Entry 9LRE (electron microscopy, 2.84 A resolution); this record covers chains A and E of the 5 polymer chains in the assembly.

# Chain A
Molecule: Guanine nucleotide-binding protein G(i) subunit alpha-1
From: Homo sapiens
Reference sequence: P63096 (GNAI1_HUMAN); residues 1-354 here = UniProt positions 1-354
Chain sequence (354 residues; each row starts with the number of its first residue):
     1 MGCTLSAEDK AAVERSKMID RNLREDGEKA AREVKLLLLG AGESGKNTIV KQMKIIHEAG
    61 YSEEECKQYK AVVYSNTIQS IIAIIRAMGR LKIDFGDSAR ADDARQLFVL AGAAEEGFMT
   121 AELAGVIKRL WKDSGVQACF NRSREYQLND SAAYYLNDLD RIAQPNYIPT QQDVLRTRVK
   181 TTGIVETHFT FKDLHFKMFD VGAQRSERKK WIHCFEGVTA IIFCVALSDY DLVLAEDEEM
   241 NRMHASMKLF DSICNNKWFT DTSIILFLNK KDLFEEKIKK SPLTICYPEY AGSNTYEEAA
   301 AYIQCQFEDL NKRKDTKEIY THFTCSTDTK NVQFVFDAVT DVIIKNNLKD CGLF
Not modelled in the structure: 1-10, 41-43, 57-182, 234-239
Construct notes: engineered mutation Asn47 (Ser in P63096), Ala203 (Gly in P63096), Ala245 (Glu in P63096), Ser326 (Ala in P63096)
Swiss-Prot annotation at these positions:
  - region: Lys35 to Lys46, Thr48 (G1 motif), Asp173 to Thr181 (G2 motif), Phe196 to Gly202, Gln204, Arg205 (G3 motif), Ile265 to Asp272 (G4 motif), Thr324, Cys325, Thr327 to Thr329 (G5 motif)
  - binding site (GTP): Glu43 to Lys46, Thr48, Ser151, Leu175 to Thr181, Asp200 to Gly202, Gln204, Asn269 to Asp272
  - binding site (Mg(2+)): Thr181
  - modified residue: Arg178 (ADP-ribosylarginine), Gln204 (Deamidated glutamine), Cys351 (ADP-ribosylcysteine)
  - lipidation: Gly2 (N-myristoyl glycine), Cys3 (S-palmitoyl cysteine)

# Chain E
Molecule: scFv16
From: Mus musculus
Notes: antibody fragment or engineered binder
Chain sequence (260 residues; numbered 1 to 248 plus 14 insertion-coded residues; 2 numbers in that range are skipped by the numbering (no residue carries them; nothing is unmodelled there); the number before each row is that of its first residue; a row labelled like 121A-121N holds insertion residues (121A, then the next letters in order)):
     1 DVQLVESGGG LVQPGGSRKL SCSASGFAFS SFGMHWVRQA PEKGLEWVAY ISSGSGTIYY
    61 ADTVKGRFTI SRDDPKNTLF LQMTSLRSED TAMYYCVRSI YYYGSSPFDF WGQGTTLTVS
   121 S
121A-121N GGGGSGGGGSGGGG
   124 SDIVMTQATS SVPVTPGESV SISCRSSKSL LHSNGNTYLY WFLQRPGQSP QLLIYRMSNL
   184 ASGVPDRFSG SGSGTAFTLT ISRLEAEDVG VYYCMQHLEY PLTFGAGTKL ELKAAAASSE
   244 DLYFQ
Not modelled in the structure: 1, 121A-121N, 236-248
Disulfides: Cys22-Cys96, Cys147-Cys217

# Chain A / chain E interface
Residue-residue contacts - 10 pairs, chain A then chain E:
  Ala11(A) - Tyr101(E)  hydrophobic
  Ala12(A) - Tyr101(E)
  Glu14(A) - Ser52(E)  hydrogen bond
  Glu14(A) - Ser53(E)
  Glu14(A) - Gly56(E)
  Glu14(A) - Thr57(E)
  Arg15(A) - Ser31(E)  hydrogen bond
  Arg15(A) - Tyr101(E)
  Arg15(A) - Tyr102(E)
  Met18(A) - Ser53(E)
Also at the interface, not in a pair above, chain E (10 interface residues in all): Tyr50, Gly54, Ile100

# In short
The interface between chain A and chain E involves 5 residues on one side and 10 on the other, with 2 hydrogen
bonds. Polar pairs include Glu14(A)-Ser52(E) and Arg15(A)-Ser31(E). UniProt lists 21 GTP-binding residues and
Mg2+-binding residue Thr181(A) on chain A.
Chain A is Guanine nucleotide-binding protein G(i) subunit alpha-1 (Homo sapiens) and chain E is scFv16 (Mus
musculus); the structure, Cryo-EM structure of the histamine H4 receptor-Gi protein complex (Overall), was
determined by electron microscopy (same publication as 9LRB, 9LRC and 9LRD).
